PDB entry 9MP2 | X-ray diffraction, 1.35 A resolution | chain A

[Chain A]
Molecule: Fatty acid-binding protein, adipocyte
From: Homo sapiens
UniProt: P15090 (FABP4_HUMAN); residues 0-131 here correspond to UniProt positions 1-132 (UniProt number = residue number + 1)
Amino-acid sequence (134 residues; row label = number of the first residue in the row; numbers below 1 keep their minus sign (Gly-2 is residue -2)):
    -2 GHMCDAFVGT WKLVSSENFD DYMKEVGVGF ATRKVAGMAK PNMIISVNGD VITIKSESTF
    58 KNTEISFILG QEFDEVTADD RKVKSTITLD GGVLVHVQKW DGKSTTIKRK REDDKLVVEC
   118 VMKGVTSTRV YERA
Disordered / not traced: -2 to 0
Sequence notes: expression tag (-2 to -1)
Small-molecule neighbours: hentriacontafluorohexadecanoic acid (A1BM9): Leu10, Phe16, Tyr19, Met20, Val25, Ala33, Ala36, Pro38, Ser53, Ser55, Phe57, Lys58, Thr60, Thr74, Ala75, Asp76, Arg78, Gln95, Ile104, Arg106, Val115, Cys117, Arg126, Tyr128
Reported in the primary citation:
  - binding site for hentriacontafluorohexadecanoic acid: Phe57
  - conformationally variable residues (side-chain flip): Phe57

[Overview]
Bound to chain A: hentriacontafluorohexadecanoic acid. The paper reports a binding site for
hentriacontafluorohexadecanoic acid at Phe57; conformational variability at Phe57.
Chain A is Fatty acid-binding protein, adipocyte (Homo sapiens); the structure, Fatty Acid Binding Protein 4
(FABP4) Complexed with Perfluorohexadecanoic Acid (PFHxDA), was determined by X-ray diffraction, deposited
together with 9MIW, 9MIZ, 9OB7 and 9OB8.
